8K42 - chains E and F of the 29 polymer chains in the assembly; structure by electron microscopy, 2.64 A resolution.

[Chain E (and F)]
Molecule: VP8
Source organism: Banna virus
Notes: chain F of this document is another copy of the same molecule, construct and numbering; everything in this record applies to it too
UniProt: W0G587 (W0G587_9REOV); residue numbers follow UniProt; this construct covers 1-302
Sequence (302 residues; numbered 1 to 302; the number before each row is that of its first residue):
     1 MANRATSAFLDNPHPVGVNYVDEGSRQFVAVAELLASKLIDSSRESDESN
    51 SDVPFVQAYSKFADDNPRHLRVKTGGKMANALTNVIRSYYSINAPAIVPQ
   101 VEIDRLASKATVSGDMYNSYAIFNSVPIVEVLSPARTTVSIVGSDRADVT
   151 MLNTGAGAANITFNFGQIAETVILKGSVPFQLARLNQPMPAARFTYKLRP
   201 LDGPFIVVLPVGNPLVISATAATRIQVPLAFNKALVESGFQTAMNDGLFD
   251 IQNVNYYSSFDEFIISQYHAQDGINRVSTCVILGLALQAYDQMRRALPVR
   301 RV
Disordered / not traced: 1, 300-302
Construct notes: conflict Arg-136 (Gln in W0G587), Leu-185 (Met in W0G587), Ser-266 (Ala in W0G587)

[Chain E / chain F interface]
Residue-residue contacts - 23 pairs, chain E then chain F:
  Ser-43(E) with Leu-70(F)
  Ser-46(E) with Arg-68(F); Leu-70(F)
  Asp-47(E) with Leu-70(F)
  Asn-50(E) with Arg-68(F)
  Ser-51(E) with Arg-68(F)
  Asp-52(E) with His-69(F)
  Phe-55(E) with His-69(F)
  Val-56(E) with His-69(F)
  Pro-67(E) with His-69(F)
  Arg-68(E) with Asn-50(F), hydrogen bond (side chain-backbone); Ser-51(F); Asp-52(F), salt bridge; His-69(F)
  His-69(E) with Asp-52(F), hydrogen bond (backbone-side chain); Phe-55(F); Pro-67(F); Arg-68(F); His-69(F); Lys-73(F), hydrogen bond (backbone-side chain)
  Leu-70(E) with Asp-52(F); Phe-55(F), hydrophobic
  Lys-73(E) with His-69(F), hydrogen bond
Other interface residues (no listed pair), chain F (11 interface residues in all): Ser-43, Val-56

[Summary]
13 residues of chain E face 11 of chain F across their interface; the contacts include 4 hydrogen bonds and 1
salt bridge. Among the polar pairs are Arg-68(E)/Asp-52(F), Arg-68(E)/Asn-50(F) and His-69(E)/Asp-52(F).
Both chains are VP8 (Banna virus). Entry 8K42 (Structure of full Banna virus) was determined by electron
microscopy together with 8K43, 8K49 and 8K4A from the same study.
